Entry 8DZR (electron microscopy, 2.61 A resolution); this record covers chains B and E of the 5 polymer chains in the assembly.

[Chain B]
Name: G alpha gustducin protein
From: Homo sapiens
Chain sequence (354 residues; row label = number of the first residue in the row):
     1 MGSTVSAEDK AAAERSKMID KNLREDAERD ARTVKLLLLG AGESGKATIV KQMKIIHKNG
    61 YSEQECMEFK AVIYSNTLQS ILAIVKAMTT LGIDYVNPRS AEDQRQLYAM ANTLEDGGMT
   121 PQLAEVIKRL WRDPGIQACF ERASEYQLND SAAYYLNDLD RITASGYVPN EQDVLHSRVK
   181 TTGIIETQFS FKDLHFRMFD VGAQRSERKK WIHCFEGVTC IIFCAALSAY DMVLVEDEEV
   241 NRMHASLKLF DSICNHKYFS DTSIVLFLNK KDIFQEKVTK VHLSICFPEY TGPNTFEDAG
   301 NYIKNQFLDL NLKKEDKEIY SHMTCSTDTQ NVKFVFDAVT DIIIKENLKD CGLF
Not modelled in the structure: 1-4, 42-43, 53-180, 203-205, 230-241
What the authors report for this chain:
  - mutagenesis - C351A: decreased signaling with Kappa-type opioid receptor

[Chain E]
Name: ScFv16 protein
From: Mus musculus
Notes: antibody fragment or engineered binder
Chain sequence (251 residues; row label = number of the first residue in the row; note: 2 numbers in that range are skipped by the numbering (no residue carries them; nothing is unmodelled there); a row labelled like 121A-121N holds insertion residues (121A, then the next letters in order)):
     1 DVQLVESGGG LVQPGGSRKL SCSASGFAFS SFGMHWVRQA PEKGLEWVAY ISSGSGTIYY
    61 ADTVKGRFTI SRDDPKNTLF LQMTSLRSED TAMYYCVRSI YYYGSSPFDF WGQGTTLTVS
   121 S
121A-121N GGGGSGGGGSGGGG
   124 SDIVMTQATS SVPVTPGESV SISCRSSKSL LHSNGNTYLY WFLQRPGQSP QLLIYRMSNL
   184 ASGVPDRFSG SGSGTAFTLT ISRLEAEDVG VYYCMQHLEY PLTFGAGTKL ELKAAA
Not modelled in the structure: 1, 121A-121N, 236-239
Disulfides: Cys147-Cys217

[How chain B and chain E interact]
Contacting residue pairs - 22 pairs, chain B then chain E:
  Val5(B) - His155(E)
  Ser6(B) - His155(E)  hydrogen bond
  Ser6(B) - Asn157(E)
  Ser6(B) - Tyr161(E)  hydrogen bond
  Ala7(B) - Leu221(E)
  Ala7(B) - Tyr223(E)  hydrophobic
  Glu8(B) - Tyr101(E)
  Glu8(B) - Tyr161(E)
  Glu8(B) - Tyr163(E)  hydrogen bond
  Glu8(B) - Arg179(E)  salt bridge
  Glu8(B) - His220(E)
  Asp9(B) - Asn157(E)  hydrogen bond
  Asp9(B) - Tyr161(E)
  Ala11(B) - Tyr101(E)  hydrophobic
  Ala12(B) - Tyr101(E)
  Glu14(B) - Ser52(E)  hydrogen bond
  Glu14(B) - Ser53(E)
  Glu14(B) - Gly56(E)
  Glu14(B) - Thr57(E)  hydrogen bond
  Arg15(B) - Ile100(E)
  Arg15(B) - Tyr101(E)
  Met18(B) - Ser53(E)
Other interface residues (no listed pair), chain E (19 interface residues in all): Ser31, Tyr50, Gly54, Tyr102, Pro107

[Overview]
Chain B and chain E form an interface of 10 and 19 residues respectively, with 6 hydrogen bonds and 1 salt
bridge. Polar pairs include Glu8(B)-Arg179(E), Ser6(B)-His155(E) and Ser6(B)-Tyr161(E). From the paper: C351A
of chain B reduces signaling with Kappa-type opioid receptor.
Here chain B is G alpha gustducin protein (Homo sapiens) and chain E is ScFv16 protein (Mus musculus). Entry
8DZR (GR89,696 bound Kappa Opioid Receptor in complex with gustducin) was determined by electron microscopy
(same publication as 8DZP, 8DZQ and 8DZS).
